Entry 8TVV (electron microscopy, 3.70 A resolution); this record covers chains B and R of the 15 polymer chains in the assembly.

[Chain B]
Name: DNA-directed RNA polymerase subunit beta
From: Saccharomyces cerevisiae
Notes: EC 2.7.7.6
UniProt: A0A6A5Q4H2 (A0A6A5Q4H2_YEASX); residues 1-1224 here = UniProt positions 1-1224
Chain sequence (1224 residues; each row starts with the number of its first residue):
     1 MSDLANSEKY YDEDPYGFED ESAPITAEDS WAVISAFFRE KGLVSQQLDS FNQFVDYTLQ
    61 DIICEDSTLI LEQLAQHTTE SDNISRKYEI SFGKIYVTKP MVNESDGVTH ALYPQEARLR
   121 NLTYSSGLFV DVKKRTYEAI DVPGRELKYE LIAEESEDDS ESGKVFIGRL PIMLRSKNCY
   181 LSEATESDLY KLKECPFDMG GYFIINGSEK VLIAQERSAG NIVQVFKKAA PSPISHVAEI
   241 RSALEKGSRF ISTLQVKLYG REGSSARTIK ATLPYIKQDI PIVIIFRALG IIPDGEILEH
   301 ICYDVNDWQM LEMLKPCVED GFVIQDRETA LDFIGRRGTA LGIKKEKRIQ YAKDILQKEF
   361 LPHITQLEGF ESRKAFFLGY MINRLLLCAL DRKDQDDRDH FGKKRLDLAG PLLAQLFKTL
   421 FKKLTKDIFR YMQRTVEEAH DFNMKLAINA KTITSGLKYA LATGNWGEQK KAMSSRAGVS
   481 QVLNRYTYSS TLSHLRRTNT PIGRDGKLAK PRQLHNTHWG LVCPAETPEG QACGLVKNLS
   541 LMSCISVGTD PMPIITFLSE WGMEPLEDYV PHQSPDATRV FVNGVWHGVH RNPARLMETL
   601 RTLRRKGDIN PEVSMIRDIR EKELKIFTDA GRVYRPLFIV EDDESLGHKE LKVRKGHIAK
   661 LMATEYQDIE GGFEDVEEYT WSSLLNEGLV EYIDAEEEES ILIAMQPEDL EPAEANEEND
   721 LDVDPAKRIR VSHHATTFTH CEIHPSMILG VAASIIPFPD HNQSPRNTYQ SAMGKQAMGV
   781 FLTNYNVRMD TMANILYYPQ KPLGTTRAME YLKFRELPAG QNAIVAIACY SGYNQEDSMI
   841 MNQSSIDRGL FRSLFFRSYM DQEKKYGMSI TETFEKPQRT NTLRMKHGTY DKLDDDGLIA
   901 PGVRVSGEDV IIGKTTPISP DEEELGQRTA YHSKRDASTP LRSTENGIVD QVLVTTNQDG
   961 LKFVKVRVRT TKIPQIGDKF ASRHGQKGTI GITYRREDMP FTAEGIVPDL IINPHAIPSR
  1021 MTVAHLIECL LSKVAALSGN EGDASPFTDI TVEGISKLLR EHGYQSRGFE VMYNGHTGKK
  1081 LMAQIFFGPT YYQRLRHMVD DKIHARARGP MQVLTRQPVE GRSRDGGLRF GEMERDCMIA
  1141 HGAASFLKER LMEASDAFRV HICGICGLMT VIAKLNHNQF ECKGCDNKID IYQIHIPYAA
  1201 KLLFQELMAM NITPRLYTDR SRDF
Unresolved in the structure: 1-19, 73-86, 140-161, 244-251, 340-346, 436-441, 468-475, 503-513, 673-676, 717-735, 880-944
Ion coordination: Zn2+: Cys1163, Cys1166, Cys1182, Cys1185

[Chain R]
Molecule: 17-nt RNA strand
Sequence (17 nucleotides; row label = number of the first residue in the row):
     1 AUCGAGAGGA UGCAGAC
Unresolved in the structure: 1-2, 15-17
Ion coordination: Mg2+: G12 (shared with 2 residues of chain A)

[Interface between chain B and chain R]
Pairs across the interface - 12 pairs, chain B then chain R:
  Gln481(B) with A7(R), hydrogen bond to the phosphate; G8(R), hydrogen bond to the phosphate
  Arg497(B) with G9(R), salt bridge to the phosphate
  Gln763(B) with A14(R), base contact
  Tyr769(B) with C13(R), hydrogen bond to the base
  Ala772(B) with A10(R), phosphate contact
  Gln776(B) with G9(R), hydrogen bond to the phosphate; A10(R), hydrogen bond to the phosphate
  Lys979(B) with U11(R), salt bridge to the phosphate
  Lys987(B) with U11(R), salt bridge to the phosphate; G12(R), salt bridge to the phosphate
  His1097(B) with G9(R), sugar contact
Interface residues without a listed pair, chain B (13 interface residues in all): Asn484, Met773, Arg1096, Arg1124
Interface residues without a listed pair, chain R (9 interface residues in all): C3

[Overview]
13 residues of chain B face 9 of chain R across their interface; the contacts include 5 hydrogen bonds and 4
salt bridges. Polar pairs include Tyr769(B)-C13(R), Gln481(B)-A7(R) and Gln481(B)-G8(R). Cys1163(B),
Cys1166(B), Cys1182(B) and Cys1185(B) coordinate Zn2+.
Here chain B is DNA-directed RNA polymerase subunit beta (Saccharomyces cerevisiae) and chain R is a 17-nt RNA
strand. Entry 8TVV (Cryo-EM structure of backtracked Pol II) was determined by electron microscopy, deposited
together with 8TUG, 8TVP, 8TVQ, 8TVS, 8TVW, 8TVX and 8TVY.
